Entry 8IQG (electron microscopy, 3.50 A resolution); this record covers chains D and E of the 5 polymer chains in the assembly.

Chain D:
Molecule: Histone H3.1
Source organism: Homo sapiens
UniProtKB: P68431 (H31_HUMAN); residues 0-135 here correspond to UniProt positions 1-136 (UniProt number = residue number + 1)
Amino-acid sequence (136 residues; numbered 0 to 135; the number before each row is that of its first residue; numbering starts at 0):
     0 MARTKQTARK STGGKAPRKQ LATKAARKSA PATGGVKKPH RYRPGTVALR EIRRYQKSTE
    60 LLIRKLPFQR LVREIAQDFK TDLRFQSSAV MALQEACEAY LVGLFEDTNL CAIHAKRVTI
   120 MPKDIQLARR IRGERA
Disordered / not traced: 0, 12-35, 135
Swiss-Prot annotation at these positions:
  - modified residue: Arg-2 (Asymmetric dimethylarginine), Thr-3 (Phosphothreonine), Lys-4 (Allysine), Gln-5 (5-glutamyl dopamine), Thr-6 (Phosphothreonine), Arg-8 (Citrulline), Lys-9 (N6,N6,N6-trimethyllysine), Ser-10 (ADP-ribosylserine), Thr-11 (Phosphothreonine), Lys-14 (N6-(2-hydroxyisobutyryl)lysine), Arg-17 (Asymmetric dimethylarginine), Lys-18 (N6-(2-hydroxyisobutyryl)lysine), Lys-23 (N6-(2-hydroxyisobutyryl)lysine), Arg-26 (Citrulline), Lys-27 (N6,N6,N6-trimethyllysine), Ser-28 (ADP-ribosylserine), Lys-36 (N6,N6,N6-trimethyllysine), Lys-37 (N6-methyllysine), Tyr-41 (Phosphotyrosine), Lys-56 (N6,N6,N6-trimethyllysine) and 8 more in UniProt
  - lipidation: Lys-18 (N6-decanoyllysine)

Chain E:
Molecule: Histone H4
Source organism: Homo sapiens
UniProtKB: P62805 (H4_HUMAN); residues 0-102 here correspond to UniProt positions 1-103 (UniProt number = residue number + 1)
Amino-acid sequence (103 residues; row label = number of the first residue in the row; numbering starts at 0):
     0 MSGRGKGGKG LGKGGAKRHR KVLRDNIQGI TKPAIRRLAR RGGVKRISGL IYEETRGVLK
    60 VFLENVIRDA VTYTEHAKRK TVTAMDVVYA LKRQGRTLYG FGG
Disordered / not traced: 0-22, 102
Swiss-Prot annotation at these positions:
  - DNA-binding region: Lys-16 to Lys-20
  - modified residue: Ser-1 (N-acetylserine), Arg-3 (Asymmetric dimethylarginine), Lys-5 (N6-(2-hydroxyisobutyryl)lysine), Lys-8 (N6-(2-hydroxyisobutyryl)lysine), Lys-12 (N6-(2-hydroxyisobutyryl)lysine), Lys-16 (N6-(2-hydroxyisobutyryl)lysine), Lys-20 (N6,N6,N6-trimethyllysine), Lys-31 (N6-(2-hydroxyisobutyryl)lysine), Lys-44 (N6-(2-hydroxyisobutyryl)lysine), Ser-47 (Phosphoserine), Tyr-51 (Phosphotyrosine), Lys-59 (N6-(2-hydroxyisobutyryl)lysine), Lys-77 (N6-(2-hydroxyisobutyryl)lysine), Lys-79 (N6-(2-hydroxyisobutyryl)lysine), Thr-80 (Phosphothreonine), Tyr-88 (Phosphotyrosine), Lys-91 (N6-(2-hydroxyisobutyryl)lysine)
  - cross-link (Glycyl lysine isopeptide (Lys-Gly)): Lys-12 (interchain with G-Cter in SUMO2), Lys-20 (interchain with G-Cter in SUMO2), Lys-31 (interchain with G-Cter in SUMO2), Lys-59 (interchain with G-Cter in SUMO2), Lys-79 (interchain with G-Cter in SUMO2), Lys-91 (interchain with G-Cter in SUMO2)

Chain D / chain E interface:
Contacting residue pairs - 71 pairs, chain D then chain E:
  Arg-53(D) with Tyr-98(E)
  Glu-59(D) with Arg-40(E), hydrogen bond (backbone-side chain)
  Leu-61(D) with Ala-33(E); Arg-36(E), hydrogen bond (backbone-side chain); Leu-37(E), hydrophobic; Arg-40(E)
  Pro-66(D) with Asn-25(E); Gly-28(E)
  Arg-69(D) with Asn-25(E)
  Leu-70(D) with Asn-25(E); Ile-29(E), hydrophobic; Leu-62(E), hydrophobic
  Val-71(D) with Leu-62(E), hydrophobic; Ile-66(E), hydrophobic
  Glu-73(D) with Arg-23(E); Asp-24(E); Asn-25(E), hydrogen bond (side chain-backbone)
  Ile-74(D) with Lys-59(E); Ile-66(E), hydrophobic
  Phe-78(D) with Glu-63(E); Ile-66(E), hydrophobic; Arg-67(E)
  Asp-81(D) with Lys-79(E)
  Arg-83(D) with Thr-80(E); Val-81(E), hydrogen bond (backbone-backbone)
  Phe-84(D) with Val-81(E)
  Gln-85(D) with Thr-80(E); Val-81(E), hydrogen bond (backbone-backbone); Thr-82(E)
  Ala-88(D) with Val-81(E); Thr-82(E); Ala-83(E)
  Ala-91(D) with Leu-97(E), hydrophobic
  Leu-92(D) with Leu-62(E), hydrophobic; Val-65(E), hydrophobic; Ile-66(E), hydrophobic; Val-86(E), hydrophobic
  Ala-95(D) with Leu-90(E), hydrophobic
  Cys-96(D) with Leu-58(E), hydrophobic; Phe-61(E), hydrophobic; Leu-62(E), hydrophobic
  Glu-97(D) with Leu-37(E)
  Tyr-99(D) with Val-57(E), hydrophobic; Phe-61(E), hydrophobic
  Leu-100(D) with Leu-37(E), hydrophobic; Thr-54(E); Val-57(E), hydrophobic; Leu-58(E), hydrophobic
  Val-101(D) with Leu-37(E), hydrophobic
  Leu-103(D) with Val-57(E), hydrophobic
  Phe-104(D) with Leu-37(E); Ala-38(E); Gly-41(E); Thr-54(E)
  Glu-105(D) with Gly-41(E), hydrogen bond (backbone-backbone)
  Asn-108(D) with Gly-42(E), hydrogen bond (side chain-backbone); Val-43(E)
  Val-117(D) with Arg-45(E)
  Thr-118(D) with Arg-45(E)
  Ile-119(D) with Val-43(E), hydrophobic; Arg-45(E), hydrogen bond (backbone-backbone); Ile-46(E), hydrophobic; Ser-47(E), hydrogen bond (backbone-backbone); Ile-50(E), hydrophobic
  Pro-121(D) with Leu-49(E), hydrophobic; Glu-53(E)
  Ile-124(D) with Ile-50(E), hydrophobic
  Gln-125(D) with Glu-53(E), hydrogen bond
  Arg-128(D) with Val-57(E)
  Arg-131(D) with Arg-95(E)
  Glu-133(D) with Gln-93(E)
Interface residues without a listed pair, chain D (44 interface residues in all): Tyr-54, Ile-62, Phe-67, Gln-76, Leu-82, Ser-87, Glu-94, Met-120
Interface residues without a listed pair, chain E (43 interface residues in all): Ile-26, Ile-34, Phe-100

Summary:
The interface between chain D and chain E involves 44 residues on one side and 43 on the other; the contacts
include 10 hydrogen bonds. Among the polar pairs are Glu-59(D)/Arg-40(E), Leu-61(D)/Arg-36(E) and
Glu-73(D)/Asn-25(E). Curated annotation (UniProt) lists a DNA-binding region on chain E.
Here chain D is Histone H3.1 and chain E is Histone H4, both from Homo sapiens. Entry 8IQG (Cryo-EM structure
of the monomeric human CAF1-H3-H4 complex) was determined by electron microscopy, deposited together with
7Y5K, 7Y5L, 7Y5O, 7Y5U, 7Y5V, 7Y5W and 4 further entries.
